6CS8 - chains A and B; structure by X-ray diffraction, 1.75 A resolution.

Chain A (and B):
Molecule: Signal recognition particle receptor FtsY
Source organism: Escherichia coli (strain K12)
Notes: chain B of this document is another copy of the same molecule, construct and numbering; everything in this record applies to it too
UniProt: P10121 (FTSY_ECOLI); numbering as in UniProt (aligned over 196-497)
Chain sequence (303 residues; numbered 195 to 497; the number before each row is that of its first residue):
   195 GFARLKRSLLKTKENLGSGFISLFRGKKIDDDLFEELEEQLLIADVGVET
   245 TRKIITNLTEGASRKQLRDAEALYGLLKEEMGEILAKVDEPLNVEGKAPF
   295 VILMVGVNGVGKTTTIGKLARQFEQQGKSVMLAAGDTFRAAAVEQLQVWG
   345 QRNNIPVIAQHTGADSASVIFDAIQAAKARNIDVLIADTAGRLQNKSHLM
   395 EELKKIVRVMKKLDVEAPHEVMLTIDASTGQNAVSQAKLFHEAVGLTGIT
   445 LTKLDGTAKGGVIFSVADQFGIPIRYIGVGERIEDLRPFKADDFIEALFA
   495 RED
Disordered / not traced: 496-497 (chain B: 383, 424)
Differences from the reference sequence: expression tag (195)
Residues lining bound ligands:
  - 1H-indole-6-carbonitrile (F9Y), molecule 1: Thr307, Thr308, Gly311, Lys312, Gln339, Leu340, Trp343
  - 1H-indole-6-carbonitrile (F9Y), molecule 2: Gln354, Ser362, Phe365, Asp366, Val403, Lys406
UniProt features mapped onto this chain:
  - binding site (GTP): Gly300 to Thr307, Asp382 to Arg386, Thr446 to Asp449
Reported in the primary citation:
  - binding site for 1H-indole-6-carbonitrile: Gly311, Lys312, Leu340, Trp343, Gln354, Phe365, Lys406

How chain A and chain B interact:
Pairs across the interface (26; chain A residue first):
  Gly195(A) - Asp283(B)  hydrogen bond (backbone-backbone)
  Phe196(A) - Asp283(B)
  Phe196(A) - Asp486(B)
  Ala197(A) - Lys484(B)
  Ala197(A) - Asp486(B)  hydrogen bond (backbone-side chain)
  Arg198(A) - Asp486(B)  hydrogen bond (backbone-side chain)
  Arg198(A) - Asp487(B)  salt bridge
  Arg198(A) - Glu490(B)  salt bridge
  Asn287(A) - Lys259(B)  hydrogen bond (side chain-backbone)
  Glu289(A) - Lys259(B)
  Glu289(A) - Leu261(B)
  Arg315(A) - Glu496(B)  hydrogen bond (side chain-backbone)
  Arg315(A) - Asp497(B)
  Gln319(A) - Glu265(B)
  Gln319(A) - Arg495(B)
  Gln319(A) - Asp497(B)
  Gln320(A) - Glu265(B)
  Gln320(A) - Ala266(B)  hydrogen bond (backbone-backbone)
  Gly321(A) - Asp263(B)
  Gly321(A) - Glu265(B)
  Asp377(A) - Arg262(B)  salt bridge
  Arg476(A) - Phe196(B)
  Glu478(A) - Lys272(B)
  Glu478(A) - Glu490(B)
  Glu478(A) - Arg495(B)
  Lys484(A) - Glu277(B)  salt bridge
Interface residues without a listed pair, chain A (15 interface residues in all): Leu199
Interface residues without a listed pair, chain B (20 interface residues in all): Gln260, Glu273, Pro285

Overview:
Chain A and chain B form an interface of 15 and 20 residues respectively, with 6 hydrogen bonds and 4 salt
bridges. Polar pairs include Arg198(A)-Asp487(B), Arg198(A)-Glu490(B) and Asp377(A)-Arg262(B). Bound to chain
A: 1H-indole-6-carbonitrile. From the paper: a binding site for 1H-indole-6-carbonitrile at Gly311(A),
Lys312(A) and Leu340(A) among others.
Chain A and chain B are both Signal recognition particle receptor FtsY (Escherichia coli (strain K12)); the
structure, High resolution crystal structure of FtsY-NG domain of E. coli, was determined by X-ray
diffraction, deposited together with 6CQP, 6CVD and 6DLX.
